Entry 5D1Z (X-ray diffraction, 3.17 A resolution); this record covers chains B and J of the 10 polymer chains in the assembly.

[Chain B]
Name: Y10 Heavy Chain
From: Homo sapiens
Amino-acid sequence (264 residues; row label = number of the first residue in the row):
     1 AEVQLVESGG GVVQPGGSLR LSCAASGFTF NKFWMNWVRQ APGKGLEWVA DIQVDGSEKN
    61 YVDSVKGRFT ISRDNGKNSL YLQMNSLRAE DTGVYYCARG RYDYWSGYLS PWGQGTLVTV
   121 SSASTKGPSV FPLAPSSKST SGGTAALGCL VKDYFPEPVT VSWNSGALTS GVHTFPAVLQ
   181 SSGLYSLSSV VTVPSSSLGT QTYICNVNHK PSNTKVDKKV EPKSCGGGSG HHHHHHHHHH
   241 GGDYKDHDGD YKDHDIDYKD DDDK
Not modelled in the structure: 1, 138-141, 224-264
Cystine bridges: Cys-23/Cys-97, Cys-149/Cys-205

[Chain J]
Name: Iron-regulated surface determinant protein B
From: Staphylococcus aureus (strain MSSA476)
Reference sequence: Q6GA86 (ISDB_STAAS); residue numbers follow UniProt; this construct covers 115-269
Amino-acid sequence (157 residues; each row starts with the number of its first residue):
   113 GPAKATNNTY PILNQELREA IKNPAIKDKD HSAPNSRPID FEMKKKDGTQ QFYHYASSVK
   173 PARVIFTDSK PEIELGLQSG QFWRKFEVYE GDKKLPIKLV SYDTVKDYAY IRFSVSNGTK
   233 AVKIVSSTHF NNKEEKYDYT LMEFAQPIYN SADKFKT
Not modelled in the structure: 113-118, 268-269
Sequence notes: expression tag (113-114)

[Interface between chain B and chain J]
Contacting residue pairs (4):
  Glu-2(B) with Lys-206(J), salt bridge
  Gln-4(B) with Lys-206(J), hydrogen bond (side chain-backbone)
  Val-6(B) with Asp-204(J)
  Ala-24(B) with Lys-205(J)
Other interface residues (no listed pair), chain B (5 interface residues in all): Lys-210
Other interface residues (no listed pair), chain J (4 interface residues in all): Lys-158

[Overview]
The interface between chain B and chain J involves 5 residues on one side and 4 on the other, with 1 hydrogen
bond and 1 salt bridge. Polar contacts include Glu-2(B)/Lys-206(J) and Gln-4(B)/Lys-206(J).
Here chain B is Y10 Heavy Chain (Homo sapiens) and chain J is Iron-regulated surface determinant protein B
(Staphylococcus aureus (strain MSSA476)). Entry 5D1Z (IsdB NEAT1 bound by clone D4-10) was determined by X-ray
diffraction, deposited together with 5D1X.
